Entry 7EWJ (X-ray diffraction, 2.00 A resolution); this record covers chains B and C of the 3 polymer chains in the assembly.

# Chain B
Name: Endoribonuclease MazF
Organism: Staphylococcus aureus
Reference sequence: L7PFJ6 (L7PFJ6_STAAU); numbering as in UniProt (aligned over 1-112)
Sequence (116 residues; row label = number of the first residue in the row; numbers below 1 keep their minus sign (Arg-3 is residue -3)):
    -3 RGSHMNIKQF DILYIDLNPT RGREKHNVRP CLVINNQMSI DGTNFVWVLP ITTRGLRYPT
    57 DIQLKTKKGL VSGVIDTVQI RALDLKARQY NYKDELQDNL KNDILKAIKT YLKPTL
Not modelled in the structure: -3 to 0
Differences from the reference sequence: expression tag (-3 to 0)
Reported in the primary citation:
  - mutagenesis - E20A, R84A: unchanged binding to PemK dimer
  - mutagenesis - E20A (>3-fold), R25A, T48A (>3-fold), T49A, R84A (>3-fold): decreased catalytic activity
  - mutagenesis - R25A, R84A: decreased binding to 8-mer ssRNA
  - mutagenesis - T49A: unchanged binding to RNA substrate
  - catalytic residues: Arg25, Thr48 (proposed by the authors, not directly observed)

# Chain C
Name: PemI inhibitor
Organism: Staphylococcus aureus
Reference sequence: L7PH55 (L7PH55_STAAU); residue numbers follow UniProt; this construct covers 59-89
Sequence (32 residues; each row starts with the number of its first residue):
    58 KSIEDRIKNF FQSGGKYTEL EVDWEERVGR EI
Differences from the reference sequence: expression tag (58)
Reported in the primary citation:
  - self-association interface (contacts with another copy of this molecule); pairs are residue here / residue on that copy: Phe67-Phe67 (hydrophobic contact)

# How chain B and chain C interact
Residue-residue contacts - 29 pairs, chain B then chain C:
  Leu13(B) - Arg84(C)
  Asn14(B) - Arg84(C)  hydrogen bond
  Pro15(B) - Glu82(C)
  Pro15(B) - Glu83(C)
  Thr16(B) - Glu82(C)  hydrogen bond
  Arg17(B) - Glu82(C)
  Met34(B) - Ile64(C)  hydrophobic
  Met34(B) - Lys65(C)
  Met34(B) - Phe68(C)  hydrophobic
  Asp37(B) - Lys73(C)  hydrogen bond (backbone-side chain)
  Gly38(B) - Phe68(C)
  Gly38(B) - Lys73(C)
  Gly38(B) - Tyr74(C)  hydrogen bond (backbone-backbone)
  Thr39(B) - Phe68(C)
  Thr39(B) - Tyr74(C)
  Phe41(B) - Tyr74(C)  hydrophobic
  Phe41(B) - Glu76(C)
  Phe41(B) - Leu77(C)
  Phe41(B) - Glu78(C)
  Pro46(B) - Ile89(C)  hydrophobic
  Gln75(B) - Arg87(C)  hydrogen bond (side chain-backbone)
  Gln75(B) - Glu88(C)
  Gln75(B) - Ile89(C)  hydrogen bond (side chain-backbone)
  Arg77(B) - Glu82(C)
  Arg77(B) - Arg84(C)
  Leu79(B) - Glu78(C)
  Asp80(B) - Glu78(C)  hydrogen bond (backbone-side chain)
  Arg84(B) - Glu78(C)  salt bridge
  Arg84(B) - Glu82(C)  salt bridge
Other interface residues (no listed pair), chain B (19 interface residues in all): Thr48, Asp72, Ala78
Other interface residues (no listed pair), chain C (15 interface residues in all): Gly72
From the paper, about this interface:
  - residue pairs: Asn14(B)-Arg84(C), Glu78(C)-Arg84(B)
  - interface residues, chain B: Arg77(B), Asp80(B), Arg84(B)
  - interface residues, chain C: Ile89(C)

# In short
19 residues of chain B and 15 residues of chain C are in contact; the contacts include 7 hydrogen bonds and 2
salt bridges. Among the polar pairs are Arg84(B)-Glu78(C), Arg84(B)-Glu82(C) and Asn14(B)-Arg84(C). The paper
describes contacts between Asn14(B) and Arg84(C) and Glu78(C) and Arg84(B). From the paper: catalytic residues
Arg25(B) and Thr48(B); E20A, R25A and T48A of chain B, among others, reduce catalytic activity; 5
substitutions were tested in all.
Chain B is Endoribonuclease MazF and chain C is PemI inhibitor, both from Staphylococcus aureus; the
structure, Toxin-antitoxin complex from Staphylococcus aureus, was determined by X-ray diffraction, deposited
together with 7EWI.
